7LLJ - chains C and D of the 4 polymer chains in the assembly; structure by X-ray diffraction, 3.15 A resolution.

# Chain C
Name: Major histocompatibility complex class I-related gene protein
Organism: Homo sapiens
UniProtKB: Q95460 (HMR1_HUMAN); residues 1-270 here correspond to UniProt positions 23-292 (UniProt number = residue number + 22)
Amino-acid sequence (271 residues; numbered 0 to 270; the number before each row is that of its first residue; numbering starts at 0):
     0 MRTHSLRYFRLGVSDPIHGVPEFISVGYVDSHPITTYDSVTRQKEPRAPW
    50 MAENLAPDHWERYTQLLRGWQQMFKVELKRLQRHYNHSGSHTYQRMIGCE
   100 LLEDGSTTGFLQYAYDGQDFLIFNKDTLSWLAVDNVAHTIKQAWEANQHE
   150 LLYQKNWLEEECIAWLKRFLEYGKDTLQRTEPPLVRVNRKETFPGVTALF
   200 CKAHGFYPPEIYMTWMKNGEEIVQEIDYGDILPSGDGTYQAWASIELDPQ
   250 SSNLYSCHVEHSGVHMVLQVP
Disordered / not traced: 190-192, 245-248, 270
Disulfide bonds: C98-C161, C200-C256
Covalent attachments: Acetyl 6-formylpterin (30W) linked to K43
Differences from the reference sequence: initiating methionine (0); conflict S261 (Cys283 in Q95460)
Residues lining bound ligands: Acetyl 6-formylpterin (30W; N-(6-formyl-4-oxo-3,4-dihydropteridin-2-yl)acetamide): Y7, R9, Y62, L66, W69, R94, I96, Y152, W156
Swiss-Prot annotation at these positions:
  - binding site (5-(2-oxoethylideneamino)-6-(D-ribitylamino)uracil): R9, S24, K43, R94, Y152, Q153
  - binding site (5-(2-oxopropylideneamino)-6-(D-ribitylamino)uracil): R9, S24, K43, R94, Y152, Q153
  - binding site (7-hydroxy-6-methyl-8-(1-D-ribityl)lumazine): R9, S24, K43, R94, Y152, Q153
  - binding site (8-(9H-purin-6-yl)-2-oxa-8-azabicyclo[3.3.1]nona-3,6-diene-4,6-dicarbaldehyde): R9, K43, H58, R94
  - binding site (2-amino-4-oxopteridine-6-carbaldehyde): K43
  - binding site (pyridoxal): K43
  - glycosylation: N85 (N-linked (GlcNAc...) asparagine)

# Chain D
Name: Beta-2-microglobulin
Organism: Homo sapiens
UniProtKB: P61769 (B2MG_HUMAN); residues 1-99 here correspond to UniProt positions 21-119 (UniProt number = residue number + 20)
Amino-acid sequence (100 residues; each row starts with the number of its first residue; numbering starts at 0):
     0 MIQRTPKIQVYSRHPAENGKSNFLNCYVSGFHPSDIEVDLLKNGERIEKV
    50 EHSDLSFSKDWSFYLLYYTEFTPTEKDEYACRVNHVTLSQPKIVKWDRDM
Disordered / not traced: 0, 79, 99
Disulfide bonds: C25-C80
Differences from the reference sequence: initiating methionine (0)
Swiss-Prot annotation at these positions:
  - modified residue: Q2 (Pyrrolidone carboxylic acid)
  - glycosylation: I1 (N-linked (Glc) (glycation) isoleucine), K19 (N-linked (Glc) (glycation) lysine), K41 (N-linked (Glc) (glycation) lysine), K48 (N-linked (Glc) (glycation) lysine), K58 (N-linked (Glc) (glycation) lysine), K91 (N-linked (Glc) (glycation) lysine), K94 (N-linked (Glc) (glycation) lysine)

# How chain C and chain D interact
Contacting residue pairs - 37 pairs, chain C then chain D:
  F8(C) with F56(D), hydrophobic; S57(D)
  L10(C) with F62(D), hydrophobic
  V25(C) with F56(D), hydrophobic
  Y27(C) with L54(D); S55(D); F56(D), hydrogen bond (side chain-backbone)
  S30(C) with Y63(D), hydrogen bond (backbone-side chain)
  R46(C) with D53(D), salt bridge
  T91(C) with H31(D), hydrogen bond
  Q93(C) with H31(D); W60(D), hydrogen bond (side chain-backbone)
  M95(C) with K58(D); W60(D), hydrophobic
  Q111(C) with W60(D)
  A113(C) with W60(D)
  D115(C) with I1(D); H31(D), hydrogen bond (backbone-side chain)
  G116(C) with R3(D); H31(D), hydrogen bond (backbone-side chain); W60(D)
  Q117(C) with I1(D), hydrogen bond (side chain-backbone); R3(D)
  D118(C) with W60(D), hydrogen bond
  K201(C) with D98(D), hydrogen bond (side chain-backbone)
  D229(C) with K6(D), salt bridge; Q8(D)
  L231(C) with Q8(D); Y10(D), hydrophobic; Y26(D), hydrophobic
  P232(C) with Y10(D), hydrogen bond (backbone-side chain); N24(D)
  S233(C) with R12(D); N24(D), hydrogen bond (backbone-side chain)
  Q239(C) with Y10(D); S11(D); R12(D)
Also at the interface, not in a pair above, chain C (28 interface residues in all): V19, P32, R94, Y112, N187, G234, D235
Also at the interface, not in a pair above, chain D (22 interface residues in all): S33, L65

# Summary
The interface between chain C and chain D involves 28 residues on one side and 22 on the other; the contacts
include 11 hydrogen bonds and 2 salt bridges. Polar pairs include R46(C)-D53(D), D229(C)-K6(D) and
Y27(C)-F56(D). Acetyl 6-formylpterin is covalently linked to K43(C).
Here chain C is Major histocompatibility complex class I-related gene protein and chain D is
Beta-2-microglobulin, both from Homo sapiens. Entry 7LLJ (Inhibitory immune receptor protein complex) was
determined by X-ray diffraction together with 7LLI from the same study.
